Entry 6X0N (electron microscopy, 10.00 A resolution (very low resolution: no residue pairs are listed; an interface is given only as per-side residue counts)); this record covers chains H and I of the 23 polymer chains in the assembly.

[Chain H]
Name: Histone H2B 1.1
From: Xenopus laevis
UniProt: P02281 (H2B11_XENLA); residues 1-122 here correspond to UniProt positions 5-126 (UniProt number = residue number + 4)
Chain sequence (122 residues; numbered 1 to 122; the number before each row is that of its first residue):
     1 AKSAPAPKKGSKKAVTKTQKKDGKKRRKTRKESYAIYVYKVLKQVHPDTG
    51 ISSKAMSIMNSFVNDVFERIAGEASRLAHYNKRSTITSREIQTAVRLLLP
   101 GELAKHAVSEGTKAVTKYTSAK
Not modelled in the structure: 1-24
Construct notes: variant Thr29 (Ser33 in P02281)
Swiss-Prot annotation at these positions:
  - modified residue: Lys2 (N6-acetyllysine), Lys9 (N6-acetyllysine), Ser11 (Phosphoserine), Lys12 (N6-acetyllysine), Lys17 (N6-acetyllysine)
  - glycosylation: Ser109 (O-linked (GlcNAc) serine)
  - cross-link: Lys117 (Glycyl lysine isopeptide (Lys-Gly) (interchain with G-Cter in ubiquitin))

[Chain I]
Molecule: 167-nt DNA strand
From: synthetic construct
Sequence (167 nucleotides; row label = number of the first residue in the row; numbers below 1 keep their minus sign (DC-83 is residue -83)):
   -83 CAATACATGCACAGGATGTATATATCTGACACGTGCCTGGAGACTAGGGA
   -33 GTAATCCCCTTGGCGGTTAAAACGCGGGGGACAGCGCGTACGTGCGTTTA
    17 AGCGGTGCTAGAGCTGTCTACGACCAATTGAGCGGCCTCGGCACCGGGAT
    67 TCTCCAGGGCATCATAG
Not modelled in the structure: 74-83

[Chain H / chain I interface]
At this resolution (10 A) residue pairs are not listed: 13 residues of chain H and 6 of chain I lie at the interface.

[Summary]
The interface between chain H and chain I involves 13 residues on one side and 6 on the other.
Here chain H is Histone H2B 1.1 (Xenopus laevis) and chain I is a 167-nt DNA strand (synthetic construct).
Entry 6X0N (Bridging of double-strand DNA break activates PARP2/HPF1 to modify chromatin) was determined by
electron microscopy together with 6WZ5, 6WZ9, 6X0L and 6X0M from the same study.
